Entry 7EJH (X-ray diffraction, 1.73 A resolution); this record covers chains A and B of the 4 polymer chains in the assembly.

== Chain A (and B) ==
Molecule: 3-alpha-(Or 20-beta)-hydroxysteroid dehydrogenase
From: Lactobacillus kefiri
Notes: chain B of this document is another copy of the same molecule, construct and numbering; everything in this record applies to it too
UniProt: Q6WVP7 (Q6WVP7_LACKE); numbering as in UniProt (aligned over 1-252)
Sequence (253 residues; each row starts with the number of its first residue; numbering starts at 0):
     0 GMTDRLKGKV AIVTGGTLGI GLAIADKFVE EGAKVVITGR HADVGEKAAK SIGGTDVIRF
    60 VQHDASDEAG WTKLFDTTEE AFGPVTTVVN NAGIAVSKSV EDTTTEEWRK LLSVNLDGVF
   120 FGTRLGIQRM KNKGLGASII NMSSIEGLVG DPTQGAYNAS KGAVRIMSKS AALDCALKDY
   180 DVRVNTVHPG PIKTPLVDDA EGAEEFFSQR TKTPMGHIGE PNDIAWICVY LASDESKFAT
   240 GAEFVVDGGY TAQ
Construct notes: expression tag (0); engineered mutation L147 (Phe in Q6WVP7), Q153 (Leu in Q6WVP7), P190 (Tyr in Q6WVP7), A199 (Leu in Q6WVP7), F205 (Met in Q6WVP7), F206 (Met in Q6WVP7)
UniProt features mapped onto this chain:
  - active site: Y156 (Proton donor/acceptor)
  - binding site (NADP(+)): T16 to I19, R39, H40, D63, A64, N90, Y156, K160, I191 to L195
  - binding site (Mg(2+)): Q252

== Interface between chain A and chain B ==
Residue-residue contacts (10; chain A residue first):
  V148(A) - A251(B)
  V148(A) - Q252(B)
  G149(A) - A251(B)  hydrogen bond (backbone-backbone)
  T210(A) - T210(B)
  Y249(A) - Q252(B)
  A251(A) - V148(B)
  A251(A) - G149(B)  hydrogen bond (backbone-backbone)
  Q252(A) - V148(B)
  Q252(A) - G149(B)
  Q252(A) - Y249(B)
Other interface residues (no listed pair), chain A (7 interface residues in all): T250
Other interface residues (no listed pair), chain B (7 interface residues in all): T250

== Summary ==
The chain A/chain B interface involves 7 residues from each chain, with 2 hydrogen bonds. Its one hydrogen
bond, G149(A)-A251(B), is backbone to backbone. UniProt lists active-site residue Y156(A), 16 NADP+-binding
residues and Mg2+-binding residue Q252(A) on chain A.
Both chains are 3-alpha-(Or 20-beta)-hydroxysteroid dehydrogenase (Lactobacillus kefiri). Entry 7EJH (Crystal
structure of KRED mutant-F147L/L153Q/Y190P/L199A/M205F/M206F and 2-hydroxyisoindoline-1,3-dione complex) was
determined by X-ray diffraction, deposited together with 7EJI, 7EJJ, 7VDO and 7VE7.
